PDB entry 6SK2 | X-ray diffraction, 1.90 A resolution | chains A and D

Chain A:
Molecule: Glycylpeptide N-tetradecanoyltransferase 1
Source organism: Homo sapiens
Notes: EC 2.3.1.97
UniProtKB: P30419 (NMT1_HUMAN); numbering as in UniProt (aligned over 99-496)
Sequence (402 residues; numbered 95 to 496; the number before each row is that of its first residue):
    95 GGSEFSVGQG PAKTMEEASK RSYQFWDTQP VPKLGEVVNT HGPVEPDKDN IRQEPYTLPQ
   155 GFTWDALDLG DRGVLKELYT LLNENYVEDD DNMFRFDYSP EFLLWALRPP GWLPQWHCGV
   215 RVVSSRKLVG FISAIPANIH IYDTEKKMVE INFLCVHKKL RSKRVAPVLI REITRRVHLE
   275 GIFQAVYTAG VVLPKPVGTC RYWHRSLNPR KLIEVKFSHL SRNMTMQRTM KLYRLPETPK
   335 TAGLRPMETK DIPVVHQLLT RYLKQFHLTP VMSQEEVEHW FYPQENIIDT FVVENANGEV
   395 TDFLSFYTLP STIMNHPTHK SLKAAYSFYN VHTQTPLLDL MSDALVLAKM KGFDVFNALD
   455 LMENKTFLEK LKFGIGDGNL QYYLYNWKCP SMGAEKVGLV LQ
Unresolved in the structure: 95-104
Differences from the reference sequence: expression tag (95-98)
Residues lining bound ligands: coenzyme A (COA): Arg115, Ser116, Tyr117, Gln118, Phe119, Trp120, Asn179, Tyr180, Val181, Leu248, Cys249, Val250, Leu254, Arg255, Ser256, Lys257, Arg258, Val259, Ala260, Pro261, Ile264, Ala283, Gly284, Val285, Leu287
From the paper describing this entry:
  - mutagenesis - K107E/K252E: increased catalytic activity
  - mutagenesis - Y180F/N246A: unchanged catalytic activity
  - mutagenesis - Y180A, V181L, Y192A: decreased catalytic activity
  - mutagenesis - Y180P: abolished catalytic activity
  - specificity-determining residues: Tyr180, Asn246 (proposed by the authors, not directly observed)

Chain D:
Molecule: Apoptosis-inducing factor 3
Notes: EC 1.-.-.-
UniProtKB: Q96NN9 (AIFM3_HUMAN), isoform Q96NN9-1; residues 5-8 carry their UniProt numbers (4 of 9 residues fall inside the UniProt entry; the rest is not from it)
Sequence (9 residues; numbered 101 to 9; the number before each row is that of its first residue):
   101 X
     2 GKSFSKPR
Differences from the reference sequence: acetylation (101); engineered mutation Gly2, Lys3, Ser4, Arg9
Modified / non-standard residues: ACE (acetyl group) at position 101
Glycans and other covalent adducts: covalent link Gly2-ACE_101; myristic acid (MYR) linked to Lys3
From the paper describing this entry:
  - post-translational modification sites: Lys3

How chain A and chain D interact:
Residue-residue contacts - 46 pairs, chain A then chain D:
  Tyr180(A) with Lys3(D)
  Val181(A) with Ser4(D)
  Glu182(A) with Phe5(D)
  Asp183(A) with Phe5(D); Lys7(D), salt bridge
  Asp185(A) with Lys7(D), salt bridge
  Phe188(A) with Phe5(D), hydrophobic; Lys7(D)
  Phe190(A) with Ser4(D); Phe5(D), hydrophobic
  Tyr192(A) with Gly2(D); ACE_101(D)
  Asn246(A) with Lys3(D)
  Thr282(A) with Lys3(D), hydrogen bond (backbone-side chain)
  Ala283(A) with Lys3(D)
  Gly284(A) with Lys3(D), hydrogen bond (backbone-backbone); Ser4(D)
  Tyr296(A) with Gly2(D), hydrogen bond (side chain-backbone); Ser4(D); Ser6(D); ACE_101(D)
  His298(A) with Ser6(D), hydrogen bond; Lys7(D), hydrogen bond (side chain-backbone); Pro8(D)
  Phe311(A) with Phe5(D), hydrophobic; Ser6(D); Lys7(D); Pro8(D)
  His313(A) with Arg9(D)
  Tyr401(A) with ACE_101(D), hydrogen bond (side chain-backbone)
  Leu403(A) with ACE_101(D)
  Ser405(A) with Phe5(D)
  Tyr420(A) with ACE_101(D)
  Ile469(A) with Pro8(D); Arg9(D), hydrogen bond (backbone-backbone)
  Gly470(A) with Ser6(D); Lys7(D); Arg9(D)
  Asp471(A) with Ser6(D), hydrogen bond (backbone-side chain); Lys7(D), hydrogen bond (backbone-backbone)
  Gly472(A) with Ser4(D); Ser6(D), hydrogen bond (backbone-side chain)
  Asn473(A) with Ser4(D), hydrogen bond (backbone-side chain)
  Leu474(A) with Lys3(D)
  Leu495(A) with ACE_101(D)
  Gln496(A) with ACE_101(D)
Also at the interface, not in a pair above, chain A (33 interface residues in all): Asp184, Met187, Arg189, Ser312, Leu416

Overview:
Chain A and chain D form an interface of 33 and 9 residues respectively, with 11 hydrogen bonds and 2 salt
bridges. Polar pairs include Asp183(A)-Lys7(D), Asp185(A)-Lys7(D) and Thr282(A)-Lys3(D). From the paper:
Y180A, V181L and Y192A of chain A reduce catalytic activity; specificity determinants Tyr180(A) and Asn246(A);
6 substitutions were tested in all.
Chain A is Glycylpeptide N-tetradecanoyltransferase 1 (Homo sapiens) and chain D is Apoptosis-inducing factor
3; the structure, HsNMT1 in complex with both MyrCoA and Acetylated-GKSFSKPR peptide reveals N-terminal Lysine
Myristoylation, was determined by X-ray diffraction (same publication as 6QRM, 6SJZ, 6SK3, 6SK8 and 6SKJ).
